Entry 8GNN (X-ray diffraction, 2.12 A resolution); this record covers chains C and D of the 4 polymer chains in the assembly.

# Chain C
Protein: Cell cycle checkpoint protein RAD1
Source organism: Homo sapiens
Notes: EC 3.1.11.2
UniProtKB: O60671 (RAD1_HUMAN); residue numbers follow UniProt; this construct covers 1-282
Amino-acid sequence (282 residues; numbered 1 to 282; the number before each row is that of its first residue):
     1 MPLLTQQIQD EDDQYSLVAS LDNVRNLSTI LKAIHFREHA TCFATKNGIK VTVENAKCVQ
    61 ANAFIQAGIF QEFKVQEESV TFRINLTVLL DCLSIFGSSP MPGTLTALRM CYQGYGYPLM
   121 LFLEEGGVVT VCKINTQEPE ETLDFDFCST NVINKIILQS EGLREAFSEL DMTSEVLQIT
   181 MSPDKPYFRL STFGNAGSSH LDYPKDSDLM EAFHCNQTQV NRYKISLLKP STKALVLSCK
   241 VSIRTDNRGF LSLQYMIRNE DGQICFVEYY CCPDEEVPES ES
Not modelled in the structure: 1-13, 101-102, 275-282
Disulfides: C58-C272

# Chain D
Protein: Cell cycle checkpoint protein RAD17
UniProtKB: O75943 (RAD17_HUMAN); residues 16-26 here = UniProt positions 16-26
Amino-acid sequence (11 residues; each row starts with the number of its first residue):
    16 TDWVDPSFDD F
Not modelled in the structure: 26
Curated features (UniProtKB/Swiss-Prot):
  - motif: D17 to D25 (RAD1-binding motif)

# Interface between chain C and chain D
Residue-residue contacts (31; chain C residue first):
  F43(C) - T16(D)
  N47(C) - W18(D)
  G48(C) - W18(D)
  I49(C) - W18(D)
  K50(C) - T16(D)
  K50(C) - D17(D)  hydrogen bond (side chain-backbone)
  F64(C) - D17(D)
  F64(C) - W18(D)
  F64(C) - V19(D)
  I65(C) - W18(D)
  Q66(C) - W18(D)
  S149(C) - D20(D)
  K155(C) - S22(D)  hydrogen bond (side chain-backbone)
  K155(C) - D24(D)  salt bridge
  I157(C) - S22(D)
  I157(C) - F23(D)  hydrophobic
  I157(C) - D24(D)
  A212(C) - D24(D)
  K240(C) - F23(D)
  V241(C) - F23(D)
  S242(C) - S22(D)  hydrogen bond
  S242(C) - F23(D)
  R244(C) - S22(D)
  Q254(C) - D20(D)  hydrogen bond (side chain-backbone)
  Q254(C) - P21(D)
  Q254(C) - S22(D)  hydrogen bond
  Q254(C) - F23(D)
  M256(C) - F23(D)
  F266(C) - V19(D)  hydrophobic
  F266(C) - P21(D)  hydrophobic
  F266(C) - F23(D)  hydrophobic
Interface residues without a listed pair, chain C (23 interface residues in all): T142, H214, Y255, E268
Interface features reported in the paper:
  - specific contacts: S242(C)-S22(D) (hydrogen bond), Q254(C)-S22(D) (hydrogen bond)
  - interface residues, chain C: F64(C), M256(C), F266(C)
  - interface residues, chain D: W18(D), V19(D), P21(D), F23(D)

# Summary
23 residues of chain C face 9 of chain D across their interface, with 5 hydrogen bonds and 1 salt bridge.
Polar contacts include K155(C)-D24(D), K50(C)-D17(D) and K155(C)-S22(D). The paper describes hydrogen bonds
between S242(C) and S22(D) and Q254(C) and S22(D). From the paper: interface residues F64(C), M256(C) and
W18(D) among others.
Here chain C is Cell cycle checkpoint protein RAD1 (Homo sapiens) and chain D is Cell cycle checkpoint protein
RAD17. Entry 8GNN (Crystal structure of the human RAD9-RAD1-HUS1-RAD17 complex) was determined by X-ray
diffraction.
